PDB entry 3CVF | X-ray diffraction, 2.90 A resolution | chains C and D of the 4 polymer chains in the assembly

[Chain C (and D)]
Molecule: Homer protein homolog 3
Organism: Homo sapiens
Notes: fragment: Coiled-coil region, residues 287-361; chain D of this document is another copy of the same molecule, construct and numbering; everything in this record applies to it too
UniProtKB: Q9NSC5 (HOME3_HUMAN); residues 287-361 here = UniProt positions 287-361
Amino-acid sequence (79 residues; row label = number of the first residue in the row):
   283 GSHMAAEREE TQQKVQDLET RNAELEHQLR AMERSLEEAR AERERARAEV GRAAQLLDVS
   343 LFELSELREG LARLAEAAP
Not modelled in the structure: 283-286, 361 (chain D: 283-289)
Differences from the reference sequence: expression tag (283-286)
Modified / non-standard residues: Mse-286 (selenomethionine); Mse-314 (selenomethionine; parent Met)

[Interface between chain C and chain D]
Residue-residue contacts (27; chain C residue first):
  Val-297(C) / Val-297(D)  hydrophobic
  Leu-300(C) / Leu-300(D)  hydrophobic
  Leu-300(C) / Asn-304(D)
  Glu-301(C) / Leu-300(D)
  Arg-303(C) / Asn-304(D)
  Arg-303(C) / Glu-308(D)  salt bridge
  Asn-304(C) / Leu-300(D)
  Asn-304(C) / Arg-303(D)
  Asn-304(C) / Asn-304(D)  hydrogen bond
  Leu-307(C) / Asn-304(D)
  Leu-307(C) / Leu-307(D)  hydrophobic
  Leu-307(C) / Glu-308(D)
  Glu-308(C) / Leu-307(D)
  Gln-310(C) / Leu-311(D)
  Leu-311(C) / Leu-311(D)  hydrophobic
  Mse-314(C) / Mse-314(D)  hydrophobic
  Mse-314(C) / Glu-315(D)
  Mse-314(C) / Leu-318(D)  hydrophobic
  Glu-315(C) / Mse-314(D)
  Leu-318(C) / Mse-314(D)  hydrophobic
  Leu-318(C) / Ser-317(D)
  Glu-324(C) / Arg-329(D)  salt bridge
  Arg-325(C) / Glu-324(D)
  Ala-328(C) / Arg-329(D)
  Arg-329(C) / Glu-324(D)  salt bridge
  Arg-329(C) / Ala-328(D)
  Val-332(C) / Val-332(D)  hydrophobic
Interface residues without a listed pair, chain C (21 interface residues in all): Lys-296, Ser-317, Ala-321, Leu-353
Interface residues without a listed pair, chain D (21 interface residues in all): Lys-296, Glu-301, Gln-310, Ala-321, Arg-325, Leu-353

[Overview]
Chain C and chain D each contribute 21 residues to their interface; the contacts include 1 hydrogen bond and 3
salt bridges. Among the polar pairs are Arg-303(C)/Glu-308(D), Glu-324(C)/Arg-329(D) and
Asn-304(C)/Asn-304(D).
Both chains are Homer protein homolog 3 (Homo sapiens). Entry 3CVF (Crystal Structure of the carboxy terminus
of Homer3) was determined by X-ray diffraction together with 3CVE from the same study.
